Entry 6WOY (X-ray diffraction, 3.00 A resolution); this record covers chains A and B of the 9 polymer chains in the assembly.

[Chain A (and B)]
Protein: DNA-directed RNA polymerase subunit alpha
Source organism: Thermus thermophilus
Notes: EC 2.7.7.6; chain B of this document is another copy of the same molecule, construct and numbering; everything in this record applies to it too
UniProtKB: Q9Z9H6 (RPOA_THETH); residues 1-315 here = UniProt positions 1-315
Amino-acid sequence (315 residues; row label = number of the first residue in the row):
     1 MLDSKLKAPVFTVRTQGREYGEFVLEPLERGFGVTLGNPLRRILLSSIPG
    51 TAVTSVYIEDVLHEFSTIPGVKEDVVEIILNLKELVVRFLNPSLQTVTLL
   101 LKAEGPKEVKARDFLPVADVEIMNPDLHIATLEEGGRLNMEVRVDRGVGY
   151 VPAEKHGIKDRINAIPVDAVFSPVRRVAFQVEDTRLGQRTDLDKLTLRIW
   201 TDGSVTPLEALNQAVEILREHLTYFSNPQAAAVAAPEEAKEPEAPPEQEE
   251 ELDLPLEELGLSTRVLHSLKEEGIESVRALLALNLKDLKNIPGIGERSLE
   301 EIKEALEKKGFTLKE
Unresolved in the structure: 1-3, 230-315 (chain B: 1-5, 230-315)

[Chain A / chain B interface]
Residue-residue contacts (48):
  Ala8(A) - Tyr224(B)
  Pro9(A) - Tyr224(B)
  Phe11(A) - Tyr224(B)
  Phe11(A) - Phe225(B)
  Phe11(A) - Ser226(B)
  Phe11(A) - Asn227(B)
  Phe11(A) - Pro228(B)
  Phe11(A) - Gln229(B)  hydrogen bond (backbone-backbone)
  Val13(A) - Gln229(B)
  Leu25(A) - Tyr224(B)
  Leu25(A) - Phe225(B)  hydrophobic
  Leu28(A) - His221(B)
  Gly31(A) - Arg42(B)  hydrogen bond (backbone-side chain)
  Phe32(A) - Ser47(B)
  Phe32(A) - Ile217(B)  hydrophobic
  Phe32(A) - His221(B)
  Val34(A) - Arg42(B)
  Thr35(A) - Pro39(B)
  Thr35(A) - Arg42(B)
  Thr35(A) - Ile43(B)
  Pro39(A) - Thr35(B)
  Pro39(A) - Pro39(B)  hydrophobic
  Arg42(A) - Gly31(B)  hydrogen bond (side chain-backbone)
  Arg42(A) - Val34(B)
  Arg42(A) - Thr35(B)  hydrogen bond
  Ile43(A) - Phe32(B)  hydrophobic
  Ser47(A) - Phe32(B)
  Val215(A) - Leu222(B)  hydrophobic
  Leu218(A) - Leu222(B)
  Arg219(A) - Arg219(B)
  Arg219(A) - Leu222(B)
  His221(A) - Phe32(B)
  His221(A) - Leu36(B)
  Leu222(A) - Val215(B)  hydrophobic
  Leu222(A) - Leu218(B)  hydrophobic
  Tyr224(A) - Pro9(B)  hydrophobic
  Tyr224(A) - Phe11(B)
  Tyr224(A) - Leu25(B)
  Phe225(A) - Phe11(B)
  Phe225(A) - Leu25(B)  hydrophobic
  Phe225(A) - Leu36(B)  hydrophobic
  Asn227(A) - Phe11(B)
  Pro228(A) - Phe11(B)
  Pro228(A) - Val13(B)  hydrophobic
  Gln229(A) - Val10(B)
  Gln229(A) - Phe11(B)  hydrogen bond (backbone-backbone)
  Gln229(A) - Thr12(B)
  Gln229(A) - Val13(B)
Also at the interface, not in a pair above, chain A (32 interface residues in all): Lys5, Thr12, Leu36, Leu40, Ser46, Leu211, Ile217, Ser226
Also at the interface, not in a pair above, chain B (30 interface residues in all): Leu40, Leu211, Glu220

[In short]
32 residues of chain A and 30 residues of chain B are in contact, with 5 hydrogen bonds. Among the polar pairs
are Gly31(A)-Arg42(B), Arg42(A)-Thr35(B) and Phe11(A)-Gln229(B).
Chain A and chain B are both DNA-directed RNA polymerase subunit alpha (Thermus thermophilus); the structure,
Thermus thermophilus RNA polymerase initially transcribing complex with 3'dCTP, was determined by X-ray
diffraction, deposited together with 6WOX.
